Entry 7XNL (electron microscopy, 3.10 A resolution); this record covers chains E and G of the 8 polymer chains in the assembly.

[Chain E (and G)]
Protein: Potassium voltage-gated channel subfamily KQT member 1
Organism: Homo sapiens
Notes: chain G of this document is another copy of the same molecule, construct and numbering; everything in this record applies to it too
UniProtKB: P51787 (KCNQ1_HUMAN); residue numbers follow UniProt; this construct covers 1-676
Chain sequence (692 residues; each row starts with the number of its first residue):
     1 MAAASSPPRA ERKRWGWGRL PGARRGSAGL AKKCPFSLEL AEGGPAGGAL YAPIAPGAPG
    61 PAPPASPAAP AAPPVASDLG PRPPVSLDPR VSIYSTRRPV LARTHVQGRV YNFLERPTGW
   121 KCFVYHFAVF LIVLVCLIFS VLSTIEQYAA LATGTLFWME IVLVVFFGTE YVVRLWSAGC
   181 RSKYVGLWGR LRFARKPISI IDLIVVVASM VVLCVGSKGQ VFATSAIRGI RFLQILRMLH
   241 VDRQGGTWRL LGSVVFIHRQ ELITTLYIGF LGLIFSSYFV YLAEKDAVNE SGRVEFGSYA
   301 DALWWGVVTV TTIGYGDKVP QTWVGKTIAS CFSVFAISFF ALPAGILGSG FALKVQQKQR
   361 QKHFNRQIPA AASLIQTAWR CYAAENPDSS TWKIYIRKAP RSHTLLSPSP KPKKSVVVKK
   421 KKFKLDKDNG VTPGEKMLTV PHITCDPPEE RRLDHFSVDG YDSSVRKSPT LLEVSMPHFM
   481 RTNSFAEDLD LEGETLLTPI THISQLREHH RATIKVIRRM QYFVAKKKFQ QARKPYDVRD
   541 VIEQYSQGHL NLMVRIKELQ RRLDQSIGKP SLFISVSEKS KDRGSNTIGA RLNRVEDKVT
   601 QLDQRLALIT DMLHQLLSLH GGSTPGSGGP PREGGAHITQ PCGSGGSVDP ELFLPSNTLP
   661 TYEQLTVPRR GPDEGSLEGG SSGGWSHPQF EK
Unresolved in the structure: 1-103, 219-222, 397-505, 565-692
Differences from the reference sequence: expression tag (677-692)
Ion coordination: K+ site 1: Thr312, Ile313 (shared with 2 residues of chain A; 2 residues of chain C; Thr312(G), Ile313(G) of chain G); K+ site 2: Thr312 (shared with 1 residue of chain A; 1 residue of chain C; Thr312(G) of chain G); K+ site 3: Ile313, Gly314 (shared with 2 residues of chain A; 2 residues of chain C; Ile313(G), Gly314(G) of chain G); K+ site 4: Gly314, Tyr315 (shared with 2 residues of chain A; 2 residues of chain C; Gly314(G), Tyr315(G) of chain G)
Residues lining bound ligands:
  - I0S ((2R)-N-[4-(4-methoxyphenyl)-1,3-thiazol-2-yl]-1-(4-methylbenzene-1-sulfonyl)piperidine-2-carboxamide), molecule 1: Trp248, Leu251, Val255, Leu262, Thr265, Leu266, Phe339, Phe340, Pro343, Leu347
  - I0S, molecule 2: Ile268, Leu271, Gly272, Phe275, Phe332, Val334, Phe335, Ala336, Phe339
  - PIO ([(2R)-2-octanoyloxy-3-[oxidanyl-[(1R,2R,3S,4R,5R,6S)-2,3,6-tris(oxidanyl)-4,5-diphosphonooxy-cyclohexyl]oxy-phosphoryl]oxy-propyl] octanoate): Arg181, Lys183, Tyr184, Lys196, Pro197, Gln244, Gly245, Trp248, Arg249, Gly252
UniProt features mapped onto this chain:
  - region: Met238 to Gly246 (Interaction with KCNE3), Ala370 to Tyr382 (Interaction with CALM), Lys515 to Phe529 (Interaction with CALM), Pro535 to Leu572 (Interaction with KCNE1 C-terminus), Ile588 to Leu616 (Interaction with AKAP9), Gly589 to His620 (C-terminal assembly domain (tetramerization))
  - binding site (a 1,2-diacyl-sn-glycero-3-phospho-(1D-myo-inositol-4,5-bisphosphate)): Gln244
  - modified residue (Phosphoserine): Ser27, Ser407, Ser409
  - glycosylation: Asn289 (N-linked (GlcNAc...) asparagine)
  - natural variant: Ala2 (A2V: In LQT1; uncertain significance), Pro7 (P7S: In LQT1; uncertain significance), Ala46 (A46T: In LQT1; uncertain significance), Pro64 to Pro70 (deletion: In LQT1; uncertain significance), Ser66 (S66F: In LQT1; uncertain significance), Ala71 to Pro73 (deletion: In LQT1), Pro73 (P73T: In LQT1; uncertain significance), Tyr111 (Y111C: In LQT1; uncertain significance), Glu115 (E115G: In LQT1), Pro117 (P117L: In LQT1; uncertain significance), Cys122 (C122Y: In LQT1), Phe127 (F127L: In LQT1; uncertain significance), 163 further natural variant entries in UniProt
  - mutagenesis: Ser27 (S27A: No phosphorylation by PKA. Decreases delayed rectifier potassium channel activity), Arg231 (R231A: Strongly inhibits SLC5A3 transporter activity), Val324 (V324L: Has a voltage-gated potassium channel activity. Inhibition of voltage-gated potassium channel activity by KCNE4), Lys326 (K326R: Has a voltage-gated potassium channel activity. Disrupts KCNE4-mediated voltage-gated potassium channel activity inhibition), Thr327 (T327V: Has a voltage-gated potassium channel activity. Disrupts KCNE4-mediated voltage-gated potassium channel activity inhibition), Ile328 (I328L: Has a voltage-gated potassium channel activity. Inhibition of voltage-gated potassium channel activity by KCNE4), Ser338 (S338C: Inhibits voltage-gated potassium channel activity), Phe340 (F340C: Inhibits voltage-gated potassium channel activity), Ile375 (I375D: Reduced protein expression, probably due to misfolding and proteasomal degradation. No detectable electrophysiological activity. Reduced electrophysiological activity in the presence of KCNE1), Val516 (V516D: Reduced protein expression, probably due to misfolding and proteasomal degradation. Significantly reduced electrophysiological activity ...), Lys526 (K526N: Decreased interaction with PIP2 and calmodulin/CALM in the presence of calcium. Insensitive to gating modulation by calcified CALM. Impaired IKS current ...), Lys527 (K527N: Decreased interaction with PIP2 and calmodulin/CALM in the presence of calcium. Decreased interaction with PIP2 and CALM in the presence of calcium; when associated with N-526 ...), 5 further mutagenesis entries in UniProt
From the paper describing this entry:
  - binding site for PIO: Arg181, Lys183, Lys196, Arg249
  - specificity-determining residues: Leu266, Phe335 (by similarity / conservation)

[Interface between chain E and chain G]
Pairs across the interface (69):
  Gln260(E) - Val355(G)
  Glu261(E) - Phe351(G)
  Glu261(E) - Ala352(G)
  Glu261(E) - Val355(G)
  Thr264(E) - Thr247(G)
  Tyr267(E) - Met238(G)  hydrogen bond (side chain-backbone)
  Tyr267(E) - Leu239(G)
  Tyr267(E) - Thr247(G)
  Tyr267(E) - Trp248(G)
  Leu271(E) - Met238(G)  hydrophobic
  Leu271(E) - Trp248(G)  hydrophobic
  Ile274(E) - Ile235(G)  hydrophobic
  Phe275(E) - Phe232(G)  hydrophobic
  Phe275(E) - Ile235(G)  hydrophobic
  Tyr278(E) - Arg228(G)  hydrogen bond (side chain-backbone)
  Tyr278(E) - Arg231(G)
  Tyr278(E) - Ile235(G)  hydrophobic
  Glu290(E) - Arg293(G)  salt bridge
  Ser298(E) - Thr144(G)
  Tyr299(E) - Val141(G)  hydrophobic
  Tyr299(E) - Thr144(G)
  Tyr299(E) - Ile235(G)
  Trp305(E) - Tyr315(G)  hydrogen bond
  Thr309(E) - Ile313(G)
  Thr309(E) - Tyr315(G)  hydrogen bond
  Thr312(E) - Thr311(G)
  Thr312(E) - Thr312(G)
  Ile313(E) - Ile313(G)
  Gly314(E) - Ile313(G)
  Gly314(E) - Gly314(G)
  Gly314(E) - Tyr315(G)
  Tyr315(E) - Tyr315(G)
  Gly316(E) - Tyr315(G)
  Val319(E) - Asp317(G)
  Lys326(E) - Asp301(G)  salt bridge
  Lys326(E) - Trp304(G)
  Ala329(E) - Trp304(G)  hydrophobic
  Ser330(E) - Trp304(G)
  Ser333(E) - Thr311(G)
  Ser333(E) - Ile313(G)
  Ile337(E) - Thr311(G)
  Ser338(E) - Ala344(G)
  Ser338(E) - Leu347(G)
  Phe339(E) - Leu251(G)  hydrophobic
  Ala341(E) - Ala344(G)  hydrophobic
  Leu342(E) - Ala344(G)
  Leu342(E) - Leu347(G)  hydrophobic
  Leu342(E) - Gly348(G)
  Leu342(E) - Phe351(G)  hydrophobic
  Val538(E) - Val541(G)  hydrophobic
  Arg539(E) - Arg360(G)  hydrogen bond (side chain-backbone)
  Arg539(E) - Tyr536(G)
  Ile542(E) - Tyr536(G)  hydrophobic
  Ile542(E) - Val541(G)  hydrophobic
  Ile542(E) - Gln544(G)
  Tyr545(E) - Gln544(G)
  Tyr545(E) - Tyr545(G)
  Tyr545(E) - Gly548(G)
  Tyr545(E) - His549(G)
  His549(E) - Gly548(G)  hydrogen bond (side chain-backbone)
  Leu552(E) - Leu552(G)  hydrophobic
  Ile556(E) - Arg555(G)
  Lys557(E) - Arg555(G)
  Leu559(E) - Leu559(G)  hydrophobic
  Gln560(E) - Leu559(G)
  Gln560(E) - Arg562(G)
  Leu563(E) - Leu559(G)  hydrophobic
  Leu563(E) - Arg562(G)
  Asp564(E) - Arg562(G)  salt bridge
Also at the interface, not in a pair above, chain E (51 interface residues in all): Ile257, His258, Ile268, Phe279, Tyr281, Pro320, Val334, Ile346, Val541, Glu543, Met553
Also at the interface, not in a pair above, chain G (52 interface residues in all): Ile145, Leu236, Val241, Asp242, Leu250, Val307, Phe340, Pro343, Gln356, His363, Arg366, Asp537, Asp540, Asn551, Leu563

[Overview]
51 residues of chain E and 52 residues of chain G are in contact, with 6 hydrogen bonds and 3 salt bridges.
Among the polar pairs are Glu290(E)-Arg293(G), Lys326(E)-Asp301(G) and Asp564(E)-Arg562(G). The paper reports
a binding site for PIO at Arg181(E), Lys183(E) and Lys196(E) among others; specificity determinants Leu266(E)
and Phe335(E).
Both chains are Potassium voltage-gated channel subfamily KQT member 1 (Homo sapiens). Entry 7XNL (human
KCNQ1-CaM-ML277-PIP2 complex in state A) was determined by electron microscopy, deposited together with 7XNI,
7XNK and 7XNN.
